PDB entry 7RLU | electron microscopy, 2.90 A resolution | chains A and D of the 4 polymer chains in the assembly

== Chain A (and D) ==
Molecule: Cytosolic 10-formyltetrahydrofolate dehydrogenase
Source organism: Rattus norvegicus
Notes: EC 1.5.1.6; chain D of this document is another copy of the same molecule, construct and numbering; everything in this record applies to it too
Reference sequence: P28037 (AL1L1_RAT); numbering as in UniProt (aligned over 1-902)
Sequence (902 residues; row label = number of the first residue in the row):
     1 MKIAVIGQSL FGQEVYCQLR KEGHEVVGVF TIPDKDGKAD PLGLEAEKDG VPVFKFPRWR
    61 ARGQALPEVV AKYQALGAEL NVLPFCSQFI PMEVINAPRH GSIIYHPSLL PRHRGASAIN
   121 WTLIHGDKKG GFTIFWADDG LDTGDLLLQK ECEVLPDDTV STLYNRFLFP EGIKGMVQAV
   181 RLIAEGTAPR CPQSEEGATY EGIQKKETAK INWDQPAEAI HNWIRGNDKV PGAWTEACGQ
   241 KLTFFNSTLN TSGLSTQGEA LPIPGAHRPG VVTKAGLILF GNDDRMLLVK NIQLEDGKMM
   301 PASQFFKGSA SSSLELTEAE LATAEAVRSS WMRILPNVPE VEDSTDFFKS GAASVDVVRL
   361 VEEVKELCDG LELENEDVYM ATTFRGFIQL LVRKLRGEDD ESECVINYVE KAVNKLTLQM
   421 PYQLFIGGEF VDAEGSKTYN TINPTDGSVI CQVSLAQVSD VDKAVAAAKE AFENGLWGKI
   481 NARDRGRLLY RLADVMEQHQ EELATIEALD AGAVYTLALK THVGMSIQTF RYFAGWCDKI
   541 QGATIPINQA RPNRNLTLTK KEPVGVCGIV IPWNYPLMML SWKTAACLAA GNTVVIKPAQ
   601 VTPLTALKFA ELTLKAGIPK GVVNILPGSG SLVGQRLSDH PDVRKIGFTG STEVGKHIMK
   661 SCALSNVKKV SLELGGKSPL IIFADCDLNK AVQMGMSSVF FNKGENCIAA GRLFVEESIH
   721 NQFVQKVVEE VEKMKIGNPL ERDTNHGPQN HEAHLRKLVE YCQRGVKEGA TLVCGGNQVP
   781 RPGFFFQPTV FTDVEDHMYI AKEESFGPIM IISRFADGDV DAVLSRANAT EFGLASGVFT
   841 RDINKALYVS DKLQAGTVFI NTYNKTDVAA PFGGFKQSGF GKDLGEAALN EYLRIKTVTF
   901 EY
Unresolved in the structure: 1-312, 398-404
Construct notes: conflict Ser313 (Asp in P28037)
Covalent attachments: 4'-phosphopantetheine (PNS) linked to Ser354, Cys707
Small-molecule neighbours:
  - NADP (NAP; NADP nicotinamide-adenine-dinucleotide phosphate): Val570, Ile571, Trp573, Lys597, Ala599, Gln600, Gly628, Ser629, Gly630, Ser631, Gly634, Gln635, Phe648, Thr649, Gly650, Ser651, Val654, His657, Ile658
  - 4'-phosphopantetheine (PNS): Lys520, Thr521, Met525, Asn574, Tyr575, Met578, Met579, Trp582, Phe701, Asn706, Ile708, Asn864, Lys865, Thr866, Phe872
From the paper describing this entry:
  - catalytic residues: Cys707 (citing earlier work)
  - post-translational modification sites: Ser354
  - binding site for 4'-phosphopantetheine: Ser354, Lys520, Thr521, Asn706, Cys707, Asn864, Lys865
  - conformationally variable residues (order/disorder transition): Thr652 to Asn666

== Chain A / chain D interface ==
Contacting residue pairs (45):
  Phe348(A) with Arg551(D); Pro552(D)
  Tyr379(A) with Arg551(D)
  Lys479(A) with Arg551(D)
  Asn481(A) with Asn548(D), hydrogen bond; Gln549(D), hydrogen bond (side chain-backbone); Arg551(D)
  Arg483(A) with Asn548(D), hydrogen bond
  Asp538(A) with Pro546(D)
  Ile540(A) with Pro546(D)
  Gln541(A) with Ala543(D); Thr544(D); Ile545(D)
  Gly542(A) with Ala543(D); Thr544(D), hydrogen bond (backbone-side chain)
  Ala543(A) with Gln541(D); Gly542(D); Thr544(D)
  Thr544(A) with Gln541(D); Gly542(D), hydrogen bond (side chain-backbone); Ala543(D); Thr559(D), hydrogen bond (side chain-backbone)
  Ile545(A) with Gln541(D)
  Pro546(A) with Asp538(D); Ile540(D)
  Asn548(A) with Asn481(D), hydrogen bond; Arg483(D), hydrogen bond
  Gln549(A) with Asn481(D), hydrogen bond (backbone-side chain)
  Arg551(A) with Phe348(D); Glu376(D), salt bridge; Tyr379(D); Lys479(D); Asn481(D)
  Pro552(A) with Phe348(D)
  Thr559(A) with Thr544(D), hydrogen bond (backbone-side chain)
  Arg841(A) with Arg841(D); Asp842(D); Ile843(D), hydrogen bond (backbone-backbone)
  Asp842(A) with Arg841(D)
  Ile843(A) with Arg841(D), hydrogen bond (backbone-backbone); Ile843(D), hydrophobic; Ala846(D), hydrophobic; Asn861(D)
  Ala846(A) with Ile843(D), hydrophobic
  Asn861(A) with Ile843(D)
Also at the interface, not in a pair above, chain A (31 interface residues in all): Ile480, Lys539, Leu556, Leu558, Lys560, Thr840, Asn844, Ile860
Also at the interface, not in a pair above, chain D (32 interface residues in all): Ile480, Lys539, Leu556, Leu558, Lys560, Thr840, Asn844, Ile860

== In short ==
Chain A and chain D form an interface of 31 and 32 residues respectively, with 12 hydrogen bonds and 1 salt
bridge. Among the polar pairs are Arg551(A)-Glu376(D), Asn481(A)-Asn548(D) and Asn481(A)-Gln549(D). Ligands of
chain A: NADP. From the paper: the catalytic residue Cys707(A); a binding site for 4'-phosphopantetheine at
Ser354(A), Lys520(A) and Thr521(A) among others.
Both chains are Cytosolic 10-formyltetrahydrofolate dehydrogenase (Rattus norvegicus). Entry 7RLU (Structure
of ALDH1L1 (10-formyltetrahydrofolate dehydrogenase) in complex with NADP) was determined by electron
microscopy (same publication as 7RLT).
